6RE6 - chains U and Z of the 31 polymer chains in the assembly; structure by electron microscopy, 3.40 A resolution.

== Chain U ==
Molecule: ATP synthase subunit alpha
From: Polytomella sp. Pringsheim 198.80
UniProtKB: A0ZW40 (A0ZW40_9CHLO); numbering as in UniProt (aligned over 1-562)
Chain sequence (562 residues; each row starts with the number of its first residue):
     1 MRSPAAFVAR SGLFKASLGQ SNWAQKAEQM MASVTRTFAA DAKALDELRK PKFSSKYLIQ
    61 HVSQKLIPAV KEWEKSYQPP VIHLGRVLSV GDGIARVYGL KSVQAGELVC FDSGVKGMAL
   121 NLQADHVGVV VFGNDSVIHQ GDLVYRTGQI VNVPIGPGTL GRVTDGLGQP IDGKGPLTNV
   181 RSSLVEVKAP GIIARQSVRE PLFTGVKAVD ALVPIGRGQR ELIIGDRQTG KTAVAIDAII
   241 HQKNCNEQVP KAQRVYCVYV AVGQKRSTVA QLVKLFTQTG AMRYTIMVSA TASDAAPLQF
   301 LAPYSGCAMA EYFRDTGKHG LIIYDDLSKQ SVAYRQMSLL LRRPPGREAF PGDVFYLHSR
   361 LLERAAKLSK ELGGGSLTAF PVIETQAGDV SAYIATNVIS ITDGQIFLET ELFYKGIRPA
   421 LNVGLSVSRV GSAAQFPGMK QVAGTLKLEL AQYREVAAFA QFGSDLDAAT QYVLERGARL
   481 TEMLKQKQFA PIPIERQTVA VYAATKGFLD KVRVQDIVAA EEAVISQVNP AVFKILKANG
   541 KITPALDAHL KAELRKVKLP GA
Not modelled in the structure: 1-39
Sequence notes: conflict Arg-266 (Lys in A0ZW40)
Metal / ion sites: Mg2+: Thr-232 (together with ATP)
Residues lining bound ligands: ATP (adenosine-5'-triphosphate): Asp-226, Arg-227, Gln-228, Thr-229, Gly-230, Lys-231, Thr-232, Ala-233, Glu-384, Phe-413, Arg-418, Pro-419, Gln-486, Lys-487, Gln-488

== Chain Z ==
Molecule: ATP synthase subunit beta
From: Polytomella sp. Pringsheim 198.80
Notes: EC 7.1.2.2
UniProtKB: A0ZW41 (A0ZW41_9CHLO); numbering as in UniProt (aligned over 1-574)
Chain sequence (574 residues; each row starts with the number of its first residue):
     1 MALRYAAGLA KNVVQRQGAS LNIARAFAAE PAPAIDAGYV SQVIGPVVDV RFDGELPSIL
    61 SSLEVEGHSV RLVLEVAQHM GDNTVRCIAM DSTDGLVRGQ KVVDTGSPIK VPVGRGTLGR
   121 IMNVIGEPVD EQGPIDAADI WSIHREAPEF TEQSTEQEIL VTGIKVVDLL APYQRGGKIG
   181 LFGGAGVGKT VLIMELINNV AKAHGGFSVF AGVGERTREG NDLYREMIES GVIKLGAERG
   241 NSKCTLVYGQ MNEPPGARAR VALTGLTVAE YFRDIEGQDV LLFVDNIFRF TQANSEVSAL
   301 LGRIPSAVGY QPTLATDLGG LQERITTTTK GSITSVQAVY VPADDLTDPA PATTFAHLDA
   361 TTVLSRSIAE LGIYPAVDPL DSTSRMLNPN VIGAEHYNVA RGVQKVLQDY KNLQDIIAIL
   421 GMDELSEEDK LTVARARKIQ RFLSQPFQVA EVFTGTPGKY VDLADTISGF QGVLTGKYDD
   481 LPEMAFYMVG DIKEVKEKAD KMAKDIASRK EADNKKVSEE LKDIPSLDKL VSEIKEVVIE
   541 EDDGLEEDFK AEALSSETVV LNEEGKSVPL PKKN
Not modelled in the structure: 1-35
Sequence notes: conflict Ala-350 (Gly in A0ZW41), Leu-387 (Arg in A0ZW41)
Metal / ion sites: Mg2+: Thr-190, Glu-215 (together with ADP)
Residues lining bound ligands:
  - ADP (adenosine-5'-diphosphate): Gly-184, Ala-185, Gly-186, Val-187, Gly-188, Lys-189, Thr-190, Val-191, Glu-215, Glu-219, Tyr-374, Phe-447, Ala-450, Phe-453, Thr-454
  - ATP (adenosine-5'-triphosphate): Ser-384, Arg-385, Asn-388, Tyr-397

== Interface between chain U and chain Z ==
Contacting residue pairs - 94 pairs, chain U then chain Z:
  Leu-88(U) with Gly-81(Z)
  Ser-89(U) with His-79(Z); Met-80(Z); Gly-81(Z)
  Val-90(U) with Ile-59(Z), hydrophobic; Gln-78(Z); His-79(Z), hydrogen bond (backbone-backbone)
  Gly-91(U) with Gln-78(Z)
  Asp-92(U) with Gln-78(Z); Arg-303(Z), salt bridge
  Asn-134(U) with Glu-146(Z), hydrogen bond
  Asp-135(U) with Ile-59(Z)
  Ser-136(U) with Ser-58(Z); Ile-59(Z)
  His-139(U) with Ser-58(Z), hydrogen bond; His-79(Z)
  Gln-140(U) with Leu-56(Z); His-79(Z), hydrogen bond (backbone-side chain); Gly-81(Z); Asn-83(Z), hydrogen bond
  Ile-171(U) with Phe-150(Z), hydrophobic; Thr-151(Z), hydrogen bond (backbone-side chain)
  Arg-227(U) with Leu-346(Z); Phe-355(Z); Asp-381(Z), salt bridge
  Gln-228(U) with Thr-383(Z); Arg-385(Z)
  Lys-265(U) with Lys-178(Z); Glu-323(Z); Ala-356(Z); His-357(Z); Asp-359(Z), salt bridge
  Arg-266(U) with Ala-147(Z); Glu-149(Z); Phe-150(Z); Gln-153(Z); Glu-323(Z), hydrogen bond (backbone-side chain)
  Ser-267(U) with Gln-153(Z), hydrogen bond; Thr-326(Z)
  Val-269(U) with Phe-150(Z), hydrophobic
  Ala-270(U) with Phe-150(Z); Thr-155(Z)
  Gln-271(U) with Thr-155(Z); Gln-157(Z), hydrogen bond
  Val-273(U) with Phe-150(Z), hydrophobic
  Lys-274(U) with Thr-155(Z)
  Ala-292(U) with Gly-319(Z); His-357(Z)
  Ser-293(U) with Ala-147(Z); Glu-323(Z)
  Ala-296(U) with Thr-316(Z)
  Arg-335(U) with Ser-306(Z); Ala-307(Z)
  Gln-336(U) with Pro-312(Z); Thr-313(Z); Thr-316(Z), hydrogen bond
  Leu-339(U) with Ile-304(Z); Pro-305(Z); Ser-306(Z); Pro-312(Z), hydrophobic
  Leu-340(U) with Arg-303(Z); Thr-313(Z)
  Arg-342(U) with Gly-302(Z), hydrogen bond (side chain-backbone); Ile-304(Z)
  Arg-343(U) with Ile-304(Z)
  Ala-349(U) with Pro-305(Z); Ser-306(Z); Ala-307(Z)
  Gln-386(U) with Thr-347(Z); Ala-352(Z)
  Ala-387(U) with Thr-347(Z)
  Glu-411(U) with Gln-408(Z); Asn-412(Z)
  Tyr-414(U) with Leu-380(Z); Thr-383(Z); Gln-404(Z); Lys-405(Z); Gln-408(Z)
  Lys-415(U) with Lys-405(Z), hydrogen bond (backbone-side chain); Gln-408(Z); Asn-412(Z)
  Gly-416(U) with Arg-401(Z)
  Arg-418(U) with Tyr-397(Z); Arg-401(Z); Gln-404(Z), hydrogen bond
  Gln-461(U) with Ile-416(Z)
  Phe-462(U) with Ile-416(Z), hydrophobic; Glu-424(Z)
  Gly-463(U) with Ser-426(Z); Glu-428(Z)
  Ser-464(U) with Glu-424(Z); Ser-426(Z)
  Gln-488(U) with Asn-388(Z)
  Phe-489(U) with Asn-388(Z)
Also at the interface, not in a pair above, chain U (57 interface residues in all): Arg-96, Ile-138, Val-163, Asp-172, Gly-173, Gln-264, Asp-294, Lys-329, Val-332, Glu-348, Glu-384, Asp-465, Glu-482
Also at the interface, not in a pair above, chain Z (58 interface residues in all): Leu-60, Glu-156, Ala-315, Gly-320, Leu-358, Leu-413, Asp-429

== Summary ==
57 residues of chain U and 58 residues of chain Z are in contact, with 13 hydrogen bonds and 3 salt bridges.
Polar pairs include Asp-92(U)/Arg-303(Z), Arg-227(U)/Asp-381(Z) and Lys-265(U)/Asp-359(Z). ATP is bound
between chain U and chain Z. Chain Z binds ADP.
Here chain U is ATP synthase subunit alpha and chain Z is ATP synthase subunit beta, both from Polytomella sp.
Pringsheim 198.80. Entry 6RE6 (Cryo-EM structure of Polytomella F-ATP synthase, Rotary substate 2C,
monomer-masked refinement) was determined by electron microscopy (same publication as 6RD4, 6RD5, 6RD6, 6RD7,
6RD8, 6RD9 and 46 further entries).
